Entry 9CU5 (electron microscopy, 3.40 A resolution); this record covers chains D and E of the 13 polymer chains in the assembly.

Chain D:
Name: 35O22 heavy chain Fv
From: Homo sapiens
Sequence (131 residues; numbered 1 to 113 plus 18 insertion-coded residues; the number before each row is that of its first residue; a row labelled like 73A-73H holds insertion residues (73A, then the next letters in order)):
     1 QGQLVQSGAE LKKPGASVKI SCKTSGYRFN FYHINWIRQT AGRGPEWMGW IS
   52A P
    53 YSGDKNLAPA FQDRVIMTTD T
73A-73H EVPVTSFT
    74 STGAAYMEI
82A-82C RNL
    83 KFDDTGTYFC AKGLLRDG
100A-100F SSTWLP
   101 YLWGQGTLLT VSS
Unresolved in the structure: 1, 113
Disulfide bonds: Cys-22/Cys-92
Residues lining bound ligands: N-acetylglucosamine (NAG; 2-acetamido-2-deoxy-beta-D-glucopyranose): Tyr-32, Leu-96, Leu-97, Tyr-101

Chain E:
Name: 35O22 light chain Fv
From: Homo sapiens
Sequence (114 residues; row label = number of the first residue in the row; note: 1 number in that range is skipped by the numbering (no residue carries it; nothing is unmodelled there); a row labelled like 27A-27C holds insertion residues (27A, then the next letters in order)):
     1 QSVLTQSAS
    11 VSGSLGQSVT ISCTGPN
27A-27C SVC
    28 CSHKSISWYQ WPPGRAPTLI IYEDNERAPG ISPRFSGYKS YWSAYLTISD LRPEDETTYY
    88 CCSYTHNS
   95A G
    96 CVFGTGTKVS VLGQSK
Unresolved in the structure: 1, 111
Disulfide bonds: Cys-23/Cys-88, Cys-89/Cys-96

Interface between chain D and chain E:
Contacting residue pairs (32; chain D residue first):
  Ile-37(D) / Trp-38(E)  hydrophobic
  Ile-37(D) / Phe-98(E)  hydrophobic
  Gln-39(D) / Trp-38(E)
  Pro-45(D) / Trp-38(E)  hydrophobic
  Pro-45(D) / Tyr-87(E)
  Pro-45(D) / Phe-98(E)
  Trp-47(D) / Gly-95A(E)
  Trp-47(D) / Cys-96(E)
  Trp-47(D) / Phe-98(E)  hydrophobic
  Asn-58(D) / Asn-94(E)
  Phe-91(D) / Trp-38(E)  hydrophobic
  Phe-91(D) / Ala-43(E)  hydrophobic
  Leu-96(D) / Leu-46(E)  hydrophobic
  Leu-96(D) / Tyr-49(E)  hydrophobic
  Ser-100A(D) / Tyr-91(E)
  Ser-100B(D) / Tyr-49(E)
  Ser-100B(D) / Tyr-91(E)
  Trp-100D(D) / Tyr-91(E)  hydrophobic
  Trp-100D(D) / Thr-92(E)
  Trp-100D(D) / His-93(E)
  Trp-100D(D) / Ser-95(E)
  Trp-100D(D) / Gly-95A(E)
  Trp-100D(D) / Cys-96(E)
  Leu-100E(D) / Tyr-36(E)
  Leu-100E(D) / Leu-46(E)  hydrophobic
  Leu-100E(D) / Tyr-91(E)
  Pro-100F(D) / Tyr-36(E)  hydrogen bond (backbone-side chain)
  Pro-100F(D) / Leu-46(E)
  Tyr-101(D) / Leu-46(E)  hydrophobic
  Tyr-101(D) / Pro-56(E)
  Trp-103(D) / Pro-44(E)  hydrophobic
  Gly-104(D) / Ala-43(E)
Also at the interface, not in a pair above, chain D (16 interface residues in all): Gly-44
Also at the interface, not in a pair above, chain E (19 interface residues in all): Ser-34, Glu-50, Gly-99

Summary:
16 residues of chain D face 19 of chain E across their interface, with 1 hydrogen bond. The hydrogen-bonded
pair is Pro-100F(D)/Tyr-36(E). Ligands of chain D: N-acetylglucosamine.
Chain D is 35O22 heavy chain Fv and chain E is 35O22 light chain Fv, both from Homo sapiens; the structure,
LJF-085 Fab in complex with HIV Env JRFL NFL TD CC3+ trimer and 35O22 Fab, was determined by electron
microscopy (same publication as 9DMF, 9CU6 and 9CV7).
